2Y22 - chain A; structure by X-ray diffraction, 3.70 A resolution.

[Chain A]
Name: Alpha-crystallin B
From: Homo sapiens
Notes: fragment: alpha-crystallin domain (acd), residues 67-157
Reference sequence: P02511 (CRYAB_HUMAN); residue numbers follow UniProt; this construct covers 67-157
Amino-acid sequence (94 residues; numbered 64 to 157; the number before each row is that of its first residue):
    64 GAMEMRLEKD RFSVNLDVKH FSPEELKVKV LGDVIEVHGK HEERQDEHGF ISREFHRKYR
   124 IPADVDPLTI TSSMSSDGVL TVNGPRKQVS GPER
Disordered / not traced: 64-65, 152-157
Modified / non-standard residues: Mse66 (selenomethionine; parent Met); Mse68 (selenomethionine; parent Met); Mse137 (selenomethionine; parent Met)
Differences from the reference sequence: expression tag (64-66); engineered mutation Mse137 (Leu in P02511)
Swiss-Prot annotation at these positions:
  - binding site (Zn(2+)): H83, H104, E106, H111, H119
  - site: Mse68 (Susceptible to oxidation)
  - modified residue: K92 (N6-acetyllysine)
  - natural variant: R69 (R69C: In CTRCT16; uncertain significance), D109 (D109G: Found in patients with restrictive cardiomyopathy; D109H: In MFM2), R120 (R120G: In MFM2), G154 (G154S: In CMD1II and MFM2; uncertain significance), R157 (R157H: In CMD1II)

[In short]
UniProt lists 5 Zn2+-binding residues.
Chain A is Alpha-crystallin B (Homo sapiens); the structure, Human AlphaB-crystallin Domain (residues 67-157),
was determined by X-ray diffraction (same publication as 2Y1Y).
